Entry 3U2D (X-ray diffraction, 1.85 A resolution); this record covers chain A.

[Chain A]
Protein: DNA gyrase subunit B
From: Staphylococcus aureus
Notes: EC 5.99.1.3; fragment: ATPase domain with loop deletion, and 128-233
UniProtKB: P0A0K8 (GYRB_STAAU); residue numbers follow UniProt; this construct covers 14-104, 128-233
Sequence (198 residues; row label = number of the first residue in the row; note: 23 numbers in that range are skipped by the numbering (no residue carries them; nothing is unmodelled there)):
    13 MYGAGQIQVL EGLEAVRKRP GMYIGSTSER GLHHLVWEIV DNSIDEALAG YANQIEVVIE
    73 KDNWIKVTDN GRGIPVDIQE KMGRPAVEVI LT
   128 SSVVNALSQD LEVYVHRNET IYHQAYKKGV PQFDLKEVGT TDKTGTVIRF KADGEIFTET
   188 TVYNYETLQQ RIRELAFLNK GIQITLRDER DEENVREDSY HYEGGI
Not modelled in the structure: 13, 231-233
Construct notes: initiating methionine (13)
Bound ions: Mg2+ site 1 near Glu164 (its only coordinating residue here); Mg2+ site 2 near Gly208 (its only coordinating residue here)
Ligand contacts: 08B (4-bromo-5-methyl-N-[1-(3-nitropyridin-2-yl)piperidin-4-yl]-1H-pyrrole-2-carboxamide): Ile51, Asn54, Ser55, Glu58, Val79, Asp81, Arg84, Gly85, Ile86, Pro87, Ile102, Leu103, Arg144, Thr173, Ile175
What the authors report for this chain:
  - binding site for 08B: Asp81
  - mutagenesis - R144I, T173A: increased growth in response to pyrrolamide 4
  - mutagenesis - R144I: increased growth in response to novobiocin
  - mutagenesis - T173A: unchanged growth in response to novobiocin

[In short]
Bound to chain A: compound 08B. The paper reports a binding site for 08B at Asp81; R144I and T173A increase
growth in response to pyrrolamide 4.
Chain A is DNA gyrase subunit B (Staphylococcus aureus); the structure, S. aureus GyrB ATPase domain in
complex with small molecule inhibitor, was determined by X-ray diffraction together with 3U2K from the same
study.
